8FOK - chains 1 and C of the 6 polymer chains in the assembly; structure by electron microscopy, 3.56 A resolution.

# Chain 1
Protein: DNA polymerase
Organism: Saccharomyces cerevisiae
UniProt: A0A8H4BVQ7 (A0A8H4BVQ7_YEASX); residues 1-1468 here = UniProt positions 1-1468
Chain sequence (1468 residues; row label = number of the first residue in the row):
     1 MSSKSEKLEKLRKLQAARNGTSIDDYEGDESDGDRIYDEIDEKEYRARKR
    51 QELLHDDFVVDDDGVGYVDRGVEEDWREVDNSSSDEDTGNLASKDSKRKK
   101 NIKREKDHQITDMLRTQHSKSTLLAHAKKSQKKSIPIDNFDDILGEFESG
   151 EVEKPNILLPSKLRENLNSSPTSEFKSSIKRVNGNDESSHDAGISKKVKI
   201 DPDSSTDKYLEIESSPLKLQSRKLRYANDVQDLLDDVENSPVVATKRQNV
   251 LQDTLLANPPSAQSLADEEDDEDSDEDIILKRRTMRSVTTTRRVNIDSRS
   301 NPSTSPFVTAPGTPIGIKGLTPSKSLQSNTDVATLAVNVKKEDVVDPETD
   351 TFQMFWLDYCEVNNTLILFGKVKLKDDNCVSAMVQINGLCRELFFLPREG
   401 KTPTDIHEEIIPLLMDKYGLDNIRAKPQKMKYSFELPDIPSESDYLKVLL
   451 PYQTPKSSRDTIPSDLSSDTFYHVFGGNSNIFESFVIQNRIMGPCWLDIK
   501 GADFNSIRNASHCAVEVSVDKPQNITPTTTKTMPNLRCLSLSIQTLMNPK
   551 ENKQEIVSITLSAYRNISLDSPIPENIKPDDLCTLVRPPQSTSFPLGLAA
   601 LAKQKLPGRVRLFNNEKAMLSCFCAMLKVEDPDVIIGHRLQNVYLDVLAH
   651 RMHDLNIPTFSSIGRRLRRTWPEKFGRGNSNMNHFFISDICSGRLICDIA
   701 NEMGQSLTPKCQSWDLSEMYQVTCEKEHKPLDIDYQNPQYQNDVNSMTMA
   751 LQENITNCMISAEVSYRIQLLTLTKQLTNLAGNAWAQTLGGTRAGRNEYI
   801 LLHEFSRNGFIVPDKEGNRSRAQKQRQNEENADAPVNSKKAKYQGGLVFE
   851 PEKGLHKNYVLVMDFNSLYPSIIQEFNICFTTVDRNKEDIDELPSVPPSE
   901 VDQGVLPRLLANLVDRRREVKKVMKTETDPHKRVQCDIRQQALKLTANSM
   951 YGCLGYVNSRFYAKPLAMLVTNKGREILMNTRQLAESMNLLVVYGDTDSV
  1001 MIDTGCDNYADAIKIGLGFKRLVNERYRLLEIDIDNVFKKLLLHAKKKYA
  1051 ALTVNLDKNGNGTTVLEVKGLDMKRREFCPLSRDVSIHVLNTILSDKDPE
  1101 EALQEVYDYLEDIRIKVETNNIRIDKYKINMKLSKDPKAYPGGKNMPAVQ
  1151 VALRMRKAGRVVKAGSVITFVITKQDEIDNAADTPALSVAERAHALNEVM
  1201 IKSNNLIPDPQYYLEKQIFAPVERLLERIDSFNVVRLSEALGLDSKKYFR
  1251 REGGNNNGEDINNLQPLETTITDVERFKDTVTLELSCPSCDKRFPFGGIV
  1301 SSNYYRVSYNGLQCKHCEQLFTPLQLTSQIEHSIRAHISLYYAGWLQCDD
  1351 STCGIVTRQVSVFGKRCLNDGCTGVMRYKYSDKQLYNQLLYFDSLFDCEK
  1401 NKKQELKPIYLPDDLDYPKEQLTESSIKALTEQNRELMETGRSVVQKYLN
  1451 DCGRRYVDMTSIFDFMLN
Not modelled in the structure: 1-351, 505-510, 677-680, 816-841, 926-931, 1175-1187, 1453-1468
From the paper describing this entry:
  - binding site for RNA-DNA chimeric primer: Lys1048, Lys1069, Lys1074 to Glu1077, Lys1132, Lys1135, Lys1247, Arg1250, Arg1251

# Chain C
Protein: DNA polymerase alpha subunit B
Organism: Saccharomyces cerevisiae
UniProt: A0A8H4F983 (A0A8H4F983_YEASX); residue numbers follow UniProt; this construct covers 1-705
Chain sequence (705 residues; each row starts with the number of its first residue):
     1 MSGSIDVITHFGPDADKPEIITALENLTKLHALSVEDLYIKWEQFSNQRR
    51 QTHTDLTSKNIDEFKQFLQLQMEKRANQISSSSKVNTSTKKPVIKKSLNS
   101 SPLFGLSIPKTPTLKKRKLHGPFSLSDSKQTYNVGSEAETNEKGNSSLKL
   151 EFTPGMAEDAVGDSAPLSHAKSSDAKTPGSSTFQTPTTNTPTTSRQNVPA
   201 GEILDSLNPENIEISSGNPNVGLLSTEEPSYNQVKVEPFYDAKKYKFRTM
   251 RQNLQEASDVLDDQIESFTKIIQNHYKLSPNDFADPTIQSQSEIYAVGRI
   301 VPDSPTYDKFLNPESLSLETSRMGGVGRRVRLDLSQVNELSFFLGQIVAF
   351 KGKNANGDYFTVNSILPLPYPNSPVSTSQELQEFQANLEGSSLKVIVTCG
   401 PYFANDNFSLELLQEFIDSINNEVKPHVLIMFGPFIDITHPLIASGKLPN
   451 FPQFKTQPKTLDELFLKLFTPILKTISPHIQTVLIPSTKDAISNHAAYPQ
   501 ASLIRKALQLPKRNFKCMANPSSFQINEIYFGCSNVDTFKDLKEVIKGGT
   551 TSSRYRLDRVSEHILQQRRYYPIFPGSIRTRIKPKDVSTKKETNDMESKE
   601 EKVYEHISGADLDVSYLGLTEFVGGFSPDIMIIPSELQHFARVVQNVVVI
   651 NPGRFIRATGNRGSYAQITVQCPDLEDGKLTLVEGEEPVYLHNVWKRARV
   701 DLIAS
Not modelled in the structure: 1-247, 581-605

# Chain 1 / chain C interface
Residue-residue contacts (90; chain 1 residue first):
  Ser1286(1) - Ser445(C)
  Pro1288(1) - Lys447(C)  hydrogen bond (backbone-side chain)
  Asp1291(1) - Lys447(C)  salt bridge
  Thr1322(1) - Asn450(C)
  Pro1323(1) - Lys459(C)
  Leu1324(1) - Pro458(C)
  Leu1324(1) - Lys459(C)
  Gln1325(1) - Gly446(C)
  Gln1325(1) - Leu448(C)  hydrogen bond (side chain-backbone)
  Thr1327(1) - Lys459(C)  hydrogen bond (side chain-backbone)
  Thr1327(1) - Thr460(C)
  Ser1328(1) - Leu448(C)
  Ser1328(1) - Leu461(C)
  Gln1329(1) - Gly446(C)
  Glu1331(1) - Leu461(C)
  Glu1331(1) - Ala491(C)
  His1332(1) - Ile438(C)  hydrogen bond (side chain-backbone)
  His1332(1) - Ala444(C)
  Arg1335(1) - Thr488(C)  hydrogen bond (side chain-backbone)
  Arg1335(1) - Asp490(C)  hydrogen bond (side chain-backbone)
  Arg1335(1) - Ser493(C)  hydrogen bond (side chain-backbone)
  Arg1335(1) - Ala496(C)
  Ile1338(1) - Met250(C)  hydrophobic
  Ile1338(1) - Ala496(C)  hydrophobic
  Ser1339(1) - His606(C)  hydrogen bond
  Ser1339(1) - Ser608(C)
  Ser1339(1) - Gly609(C)
  Ser1339(1) - Asp611(C)  hydrogen bond
  Leu1340(1) - His606(C)
  Tyr1341(1) - Met250(C)
  Tyr1341(1) - Arg251(C)
  Tyr1341(1) - Gln252(C)  hydrogen bond (side chain-backbone)
  Tyr1342(1) - Met250(C)
  Tyr1342(1) - Gln252(C)
  Tyr1342(1) - Ala496(C)
  Tyr1342(1) - Ala497(C)
  Tyr1342(1) - Asp611(C)
  Tyr1342(1) - Leu612(C)
  Ala1343(1) - His606(C)
  Ile1355(1) - Thr306(C)
  Val1356(1) - Thr306(C)
  Thr1357(1) - Pro305(C)
  Thr1357(1) - Thr306(C)
  Arg1358(1) - Pro575(C)
  Arg1358(1) - Gly576(C)  hydrogen bond (side chain-backbone)
  Arg1358(1) - Ile578(C)
  Gln1359(1) - Pro302(C)
  Gln1359(1) - Pro305(C)
  Gln1359(1) - Tyr307(C)
  Gln1359(1) - Pro575(C)
  Val1360(1) - Glu319(C)
  Val1360(1) - Arg329(C)  hydrogen bond (backbone-side chain)
  Val1360(1) - Phe574(C)  hydrophobic
  Ser1361(1) - Ser258(C)
  Ser1361(1) - Glu319(C)
  Ser1361(1) - Arg329(C)
  Val1362(1) - Ser258(C)
  Val1362(1) - Asp262(C)
  Val1362(1) - Ile265(C)  hydrophobic
  Val1362(1) - Glu319(C)  hydrogen bond (backbone-side chain)
  Val1362(1) - Thr320(C)
  Val1362(1) - Arg322(C)  hydrogen bond (backbone-side chain)
  Val1362(1) - Gly327(C)
  Phe1363(1) - Arg322(C)
  Phe1363(1) - Val326(C)
  Gly1364(1) - Leu254(C)
  Gly1364(1) - Ser258(C)  hydrogen bond (backbone-side chain)
  Arg1366(1) - Val326(C)  hydrogen bond (side chain-backbone)
  Arg1366(1) - Gly327(C)
  Leu1368(1) - Arg329(C)
  Met1376(1) - Leu254(C)
  Tyr1378(1) - Gln252(C)  hydrogen bond
  Asp1382(1) - Gln252(C)
  Leu1385(1) - Met250(C)  hydrophobic
  Glu1436(1) - Lys459(C)
  Val1444(1) - Thr460(C)
  Lys1447(1) - Asp462(C)  salt bridge
  Lys1447(1) - Ala491(C)  hydrogen bond (side chain-backbone)
  Lys1447(1) - Ile492(C)
  Lys1447(1) - Asn494(C)
  Tyr1448(1) - Ala491(C)
  Tyr1448(1) - Ser493(C)  hydrogen bond (side chain-backbone)
  Tyr1448(1) - Asn494(C)
  Asp1451(1) - Arg248(C)
  Asp1451(1) - Thr249(C)
  Asp1451(1) - Met250(C)
  Asp1451(1) - Asn494(C)
  Cys1452(1) - Thr249(C)
  Cys1452(1) - Met250(C)  hydrophobic
  Cys1452(1) - Arg251(C)  hydrogen bond (backbone-side chain)
Also at the interface, not in a pair above, chain 1 (48 interface residues in all): Asn886, Ser1289, Trp1345, Lys1365, Asn1369, Arg1377, Thr1440
Also at the interface, not in a pair above, chain C (62 interface residues in all): Asn253, Ala257, Leu261, Arg299, Ser321, Arg328, Leu344, Ile443, Lys455, Lys489, His495, Ser577, Asp613, Val614

# Summary
The interface between chain 1 and chain C involves 48 residues on one side and 62 on the other; the contacts
include 20 hydrogen bonds and 2 salt bridges. Polar pairs include Asp1291(1)-Lys447(C), Lys1447(1)-Asp462(C)
and Pro1288(1)-Lys447(C). From the paper: a binding site for RNA-DNA chimeric primer at Lys1048(1), Lys1069(1)
and Lys1074(1) among others.
Here chain 1 is DNA polymerase and chain C is DNA polymerase alpha subunit B, both from Saccharomyces
cerevisiae. Entry 8FOK (Cryo-EM structure of S. cerevisiae DNA polymerase alpha-primase complex in the DNA
elongation state) was determined by electron microscopy (same publication as 8FOC, 8FOD, 8FOE, 8FOH and 8FOJ).
